Entry 5MK7 (X-ray diffraction, 1.80 A resolution); this record covers chain A.

Chain A:
Name: Botulinum neurotoxin type A
Source organism: Clostridium botulinum
Notes: EC 3.4.24.69
Reference sequence: P10845 (BXA1_CLOBO); residue numbers follow UniProt; this construct covers 871-1296
Sequence (433 residues; numbered 864 to 1296; the number before each row is that of its first residue):
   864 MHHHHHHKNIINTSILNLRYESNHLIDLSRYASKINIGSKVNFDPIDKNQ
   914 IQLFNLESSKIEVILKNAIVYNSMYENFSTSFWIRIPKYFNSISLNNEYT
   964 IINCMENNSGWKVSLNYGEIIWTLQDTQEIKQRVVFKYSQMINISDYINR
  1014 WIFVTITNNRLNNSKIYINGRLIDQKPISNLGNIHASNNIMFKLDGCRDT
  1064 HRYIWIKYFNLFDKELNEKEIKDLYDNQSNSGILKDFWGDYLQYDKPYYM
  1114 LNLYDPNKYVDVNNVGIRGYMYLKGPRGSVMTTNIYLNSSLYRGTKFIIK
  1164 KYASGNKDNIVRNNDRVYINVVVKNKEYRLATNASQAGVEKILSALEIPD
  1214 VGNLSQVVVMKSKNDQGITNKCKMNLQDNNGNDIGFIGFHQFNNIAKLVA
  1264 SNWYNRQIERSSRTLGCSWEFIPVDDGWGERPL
Not modelled in the structure: 864-885, 1227-1233, 1271-1276, 1296
Cystine bridges: Cys1235-Cys1280
Sequence notes: initiating methionine (864); expression tag (865-870)

Overview:
Chain A is Botulinum neurotoxin type A (Clostridium botulinum); the structure, Crystal structure of the
receptor-binding domain of botulinum neurotoxin A1 (crystal form 2), was determined by X-ray diffraction
together with 5MK6 and 5MK8 from the same study.
